Entry 2B2V (X-ray diffraction, 2.65 A resolution); this record covers chains A and C of the 4 polymer chains in the assembly.

[Chain A]
Protein: Chromodomain-helicase-DNA-binding protein 1
From: Homo sapiens
UniProtKB: O14646 (CHD1_HUMAN); residues 10-185 here correspond to UniProt positions 268-443 (UniProt number = residue number + 258)
Amino-acid sequence (187 residues; numbered 1 to 187; the number before each row is that of its first residue):
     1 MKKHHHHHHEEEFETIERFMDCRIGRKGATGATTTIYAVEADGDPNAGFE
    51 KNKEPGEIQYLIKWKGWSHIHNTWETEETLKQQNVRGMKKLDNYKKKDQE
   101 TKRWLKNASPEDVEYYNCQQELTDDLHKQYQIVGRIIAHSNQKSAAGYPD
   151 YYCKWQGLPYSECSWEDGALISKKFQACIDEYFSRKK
Disordered / not traced: 1-11, 187
Construct notes: cloning artifact (1-3, 186-187); expression tag (4-9)

[Chain C]
Protein: Chromodomain-helicase-DNA-binding protein 1
From: Homo sapiens
UniProtKB: O14646 (CHD1_HUMAN); residues 10-115 here correspond to UniProt positions 268-373 (UniProt number = residue number + 258)
Amino-acid sequence (115 residues; numbered 1 to 115; the number before each row is that of its first residue):
     1 MKKHHHHHHEEEFETIERFMDCRIGRKGATGATTTIYAVEADGDPNAGFE
    51 KNKEPGEIQYLIKWKGWSHIHNTWETEETLKQQNVRGMKKLDNYKKKDQE
   101 TKRWLKNASPEDVEY
Disordered / not traced: 1-12, 98-115
Construct notes: cloning artifact (1-3); expression tag (4-9)

[Chain A / chain C interface]
Pairs across the interface - 15 pairs, chain A then chain C:
  H139(A) - E40(C)
  H139(A) - A41(C)
  H139(A) - D42(C)
  H139(A) - G43(C)  hydrogen bond (side chain-backbone)
  H139(A) - D44(C)  hydrogen bond (backbone-backbone)
  S140(A) - D42(C)
  S140(A) - G43(C)
  S140(A) - D44(C)
  S140(A) - A47(C)
  N141(A) - D42(C)  hydrogen bond (side chain-backbone)
  N141(A) - G43(C)
  N141(A) - D44(C)  hydrogen bond (backbone-backbone)
  N141(A) - P45(C)
  N141(A) - A47(C)
  W165(A) - A47(C)
Also at the interface, not in a pair above, chain C (8 interface residues in all): V39

[Summary]
The interface between chain A and chain C involves 4 residues on one side and 8 on the other, with 4 hydrogen
bonds. Among the polar pairs are H139(A)-G43(C), N141(A)-D42(C) and H139(A)-D44(C).
Chain A is Chromodomain-helicase-DNA-binding protein 1 and chain C is Chromodomain-helicase-DNA-binding
protein 1, both from Homo sapiens; the structure, Crystal structure analysis of human CHD1 chromodomains 1 and
2 bound to histone H3 resi 1-15 ..., was determined by X-ray diffraction, deposited together with 2B2T, 2B2U,
2B2W and 2B2Y.
